5M66 - chains A and D of the 4 polymer chains in the assembly; structure by X-ray diffraction, 1.95 A resolution.

Chain A (and D):
Name: Adenosylhomocysteinase
Source organism: Bradyrhizobium elkanii
Notes: EC 3.3.1.1; chain D of this document is another copy of the same molecule, construct and numbering; everything in this record applies to it too
Reference sequence: A0A087WNH6 (A0A087WNH6_BRAEL); residues -5 to 473 here correspond to UniProt positions 1-479 (UniProt number = residue number + 6)
Amino-acid sequence (479 residues; each row starts with the number of its first residue; numbers below 1 keep their minus sign (Gly-5 is residue -5)):
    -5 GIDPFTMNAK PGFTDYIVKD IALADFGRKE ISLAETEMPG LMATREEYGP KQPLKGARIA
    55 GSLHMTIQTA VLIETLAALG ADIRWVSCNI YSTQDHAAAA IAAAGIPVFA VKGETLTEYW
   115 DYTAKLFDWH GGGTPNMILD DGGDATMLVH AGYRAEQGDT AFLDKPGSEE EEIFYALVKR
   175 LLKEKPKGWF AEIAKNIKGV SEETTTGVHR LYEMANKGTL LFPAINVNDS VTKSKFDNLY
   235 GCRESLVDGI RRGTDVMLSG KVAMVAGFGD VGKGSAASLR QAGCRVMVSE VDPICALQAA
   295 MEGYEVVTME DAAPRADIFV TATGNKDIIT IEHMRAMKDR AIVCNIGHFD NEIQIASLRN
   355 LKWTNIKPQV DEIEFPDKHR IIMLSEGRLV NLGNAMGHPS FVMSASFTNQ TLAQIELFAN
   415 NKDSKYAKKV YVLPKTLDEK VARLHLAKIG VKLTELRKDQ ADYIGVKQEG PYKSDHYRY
Disordered / not traced: -5 to 5
UniProt features mapped onto this chain:
  - binding site (NAD(+)): Val259, Lys461
Metal / ion sites: Na+: Gln62, Met390, His392
Ligand contacts:
  - adenosine (ADN): Leu57, His58, Thr60, Gln62, Thr63, Cys82, Asp135, Glu197, Thr198, Lys227, Asp231, Leu383, Asn385, Leu386, Met390, Gly391, His392, Met397, Phe401
  - NAD (nicotinamide-adenine-dinucleotide), molecule 1: Thr198, Thr199, Thr200, Lys227, Asp231, Asn232, Cys236, Ala260, Gly261, Phe262, Gly263, Asp264, Val265, Gly266, Ser283, Glu284, Val285, Asp286, Cys289, Ala316, Thr317, Gly318, Asn319, Ile322, Ile340, Gly341, His342, Leu383, Asn385, Leu386, His392
  - NAD, molecule 2: Thr448, Leu450, Gln454, Ile458, Lys467, Tyr471
What the authors report for this chain:
  - binding site for adenosine: His58, Thr60, Gln62, Asp135, Glu197, Thr198, Lys227, Asp231, His392
  - conformationally variable residues (side-chain flip): His342
  - Na+ coordination: Gln62, Met390, His392

How chain A and chain D interact:
Contacting residue pairs - 12 pairs, chain A then chain D:
  Ser253(A) with Met295(D)
  Gly254(A) with Ala294(D); Met295(D)
  Arg279(A) with Gly297(D); Tyr298(D), hydrogen bond (side chain-backbone); Glu299(D), salt bridge
  Ala294(A) with Gly254(D)
  Met295(A) with Ser253(D); Gly254(D)
  Gly297(A) with Arg279(D)
  Tyr298(A) with Arg279(D)
  Glu299(A) with Arg279(D), salt bridge
Interface residues without a listed pair, chain A (10 interface residues in all): Met251, Gly277
Interface residues without a listed pair, chain D (9 interface residues in all): Gly277

In short:
The interface between chain A and chain D involves 10 residues on one side and 9 on the other, with 1 hydrogen
bond and 2 salt bridges. Polar pairs include Arg279(A)-Glu299(D) and Arg279(A)-Tyr298(D). From the paper: a
binding site for adenosine at His58(A), Thr60(A) and Gln62(A) among others; Na+ coordination by Gln62(A),
Met390(A) and His392(A).
Both chains are Adenosylhomocysteinase (Bradyrhizobium elkanii). Entry 5M66 (Crystal structure of
S-adenosyl-L-homocysteine hydrolase from Bradyrhizobium elkanii in complex with adenosine) was determined by
X-ray diffraction together with 5M5K, 5M65 and 5M67 from the same study.
